PDB entry 1JJA | X-ray diffraction, 2.30 A resolution | chains B and C of the 4 polymer chains in the assembly

Chain B (and C):
Protein: L-asparaginase II
Source organism: Escherichia coli
Notes: EC 3.5.1.1; chain C of this document is another copy of the same molecule, construct and numbering; everything in this record applies to it too
UniProtKB: P00805 (ASPG2_ECOLI); residues 1-326 here correspond to UniProt positions 23-348 (UniProt number = residue number + 22)
Chain sequence (326 residues; row label = number of the first residue in the row):
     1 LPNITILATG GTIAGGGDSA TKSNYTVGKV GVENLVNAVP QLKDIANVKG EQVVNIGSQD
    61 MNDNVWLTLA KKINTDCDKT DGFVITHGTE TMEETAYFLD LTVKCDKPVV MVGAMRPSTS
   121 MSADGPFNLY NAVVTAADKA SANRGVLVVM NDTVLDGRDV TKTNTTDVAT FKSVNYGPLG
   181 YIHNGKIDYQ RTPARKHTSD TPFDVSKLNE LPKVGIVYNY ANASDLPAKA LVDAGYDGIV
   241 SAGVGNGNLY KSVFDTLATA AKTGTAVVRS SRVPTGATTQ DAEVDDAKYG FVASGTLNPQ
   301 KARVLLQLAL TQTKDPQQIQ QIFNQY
Not modelled in the structure: 16-37 (chain C: fully traced)
Construct notes: engineered mutation Glu90 (Asp112 in P00805)
Curated features (UniProtKB/Swiss-Prot):
  - active site: Thr12 (O-isoaspartyl threonine intermediate)
  - binding site (substrate): Ser58, Gln59
Disulfide bonds: Cys77-Cys105

How chain B and chain C interact:
Pairs across the interface (41; chain B residue first):
  Asp156(B) with Arg191(C), salt bridge
  Arg158(B) with Gln190(C)
  Asn175(B) with Pro178(C); Tyr181(C), hydrogen bond (backbone-side chain)
  Tyr176(B) with Tyr176(C); Gly177(C); Pro178(C); Leu179(C); Tyr181(C); Asp188(C), hydrogen bond (side chain-backbone); Gln190(C); Arg191(C)
  Gly177(B) with Tyr176(C); Arg191(C), hydrogen bond (backbone-side chain)
  Pro178(B) with Asn175(C); Tyr176(C)
  Leu179(B) with Tyr176(C); Arg191(C)
  Tyr181(B) with Asn175(C), hydrogen bond (side chain-backbone); Tyr176(C)
  His183(B) with Thr279(C), hydrogen bond; Ala282(C)
  Asp188(B) with Tyr176(C), hydrogen bond (backbone-side chain); Arg195(C), salt bridge
  Gln190(B) with Arg158(C); Tyr176(C); Ala194(C), hydrogen bond (backbone-backbone); Arg195(C)
  Arg191(B) with Asp156(C), salt bridge; Tyr176(C); Gly177(C), hydrogen bond (side chain-backbone); Arg191(C); Thr192(C); Pro193(C)
  Thr192(B) with Arg191(C)
  Pro193(B) with Arg191(C)
  Ala194(B) with Gln190(C), hydrogen bond (backbone-backbone)
  Arg195(B) with Asp188(C), salt bridge; Gln190(C)
  Thr279(B) with His183(C), hydrogen bond
  Ala282(B) with His183(C)
Interface residues without a listed pair, chain B (24 interface residues in all): Gly180, Asn184, Tyr189, Asn246, Ala277, Thr296
Interface residues without a listed pair, chain C (23 interface residues in all): Gly180, Tyr189, Asn246, Ala277, Thr296

Overview:
24 residues of chain B face 23 of chain C across their interface; the contacts include 10 hydrogen bonds and 4
salt bridges. Polar contacts include Asp156(B)-Arg191(C), Asp188(B)-Arg195(C) and Asn175(B)-Tyr181(C). UniProt
lists active-site residue Thr12(B) and substrate-binding residues Ser58(B) and Gln59(B) on chain B.
Both chains are L-asparaginase II (Escherichia coli). Entry 1JJA (Crystal structure of orthorhombic form of
D90E mutant of escherichia coli L-asparaginase II) was determined by X-ray diffraction together with 1IHD and
1JAZ from the same study.
